PDB entry 2BCG | X-ray diffraction, 1.48 A resolution | chains G and Y

Chain G:
Name: Secretory pathway GDP dissociation inhibitor
Source organism: Saccharomyces cerevisiae
Notes: fragment: RabGDI
Reference sequence: P39958 (GDI1_YEAST); residue numbers follow UniProt; this construct covers 1-451
Amino-acid sequence (453 residues; each row starts with the number of its first residue; numbers below 1 keep their minus sign (Gly-1 is residue -1)):
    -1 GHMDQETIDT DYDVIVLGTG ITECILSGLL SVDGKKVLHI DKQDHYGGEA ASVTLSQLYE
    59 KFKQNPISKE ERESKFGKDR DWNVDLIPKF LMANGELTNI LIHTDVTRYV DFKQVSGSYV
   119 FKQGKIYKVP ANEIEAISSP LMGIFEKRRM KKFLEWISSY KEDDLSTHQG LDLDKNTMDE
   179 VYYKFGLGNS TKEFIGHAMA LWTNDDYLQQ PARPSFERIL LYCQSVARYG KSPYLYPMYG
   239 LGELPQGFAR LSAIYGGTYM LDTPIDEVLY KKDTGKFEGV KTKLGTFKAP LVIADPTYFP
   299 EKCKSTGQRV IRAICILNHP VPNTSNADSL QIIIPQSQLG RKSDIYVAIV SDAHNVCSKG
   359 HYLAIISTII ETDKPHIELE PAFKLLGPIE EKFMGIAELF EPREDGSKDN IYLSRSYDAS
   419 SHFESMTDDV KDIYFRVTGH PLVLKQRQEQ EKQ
Not modelled in the structure: -1 to 4, 447-451
Differences from the reference sequence: cloning artifact (-1 to 0)
Ligand contacts:
  - geran-8-yl geran (GER), molecule 1: Val127, Pro128, Ala134, Ser137, Leu139, Met140, Lys145, Met148, Leu152, Phe192, Met197, Tyr220, Cys221, Val224, Ala225
  - geran-8-yl geran (GER), molecule 2: Ala134, Ile135, Ile142, Lys145, Arg146, Met148, Lys149, Leu152, Glu153, Ile155, Ser156, Cys221
UniProt features mapped onto this chain:
  - region (Interaction with YPT1): Arg106 to Gln112, Tyr234 to Leu259
Reported in the primary citation:
  - binding site for geran-8-yl geran: Val127, Pro128, Ala134, Leu139, Met140, Met148, Leu152, Ile155, Phe192, Met197, Cys221, Val224, Ala225

Chain Y:
Name: GTP-binding protein YPT1
Source organism: Saccharomyces cerevisiae
Notes: fragment: ypt1
Reference sequence: P01123 (YPT1_YEAST); residue numbers follow UniProt; this construct covers 1-206
Amino-acid sequence (206 residues; numbered 1 to 206; the number before each row is that of its first residue):
     1 MNSEYDYLFK LLLIGNSGVG KSCLLLRFSD DTYTNDYIST IGVDFKIKTV ELDGKTVKLQ
    61 IWDTAGQERF RTITSSYYRG SHGIIIVYDV TDQESFNGVK MWLQEIDRYA TSTVLKLLVG
   121 NKCDLKDKRV VEYDVAKEFA DANKMPFLET SALDSTNVED AFLTMARQIK ESMSQQNLNE
   181 TTQKKEDKGN VNLKGQSLTN TGGCCC
Not modelled in the structure: 1-2, 197-206
Differences from the reference sequence: engineered mutation Cys204 (Gly in P01123)
Metal / ion sites: Mg2+: Ser22 (together with GDP)
Ligand contacts: GDP (guanosine-5'-diphosphate): Asn16, Ser17, Gly18, Val19, Gly20, Lys21, Ser22, Cys23, Tyr33, Thr34, Asn35, Asp36, Tyr37, Glu68, Asn121, Lys122, Asp124, Leu125, Ser151, Ala152, Leu153
UniProt features mapped onto this chain:
  - region (Interaction with GDI1): Asp63 to Gly80, Gly189 to Gly195
  - motif: Tyr37 to Phe45 (Effector region)
  - binding site (GTP): Ser17 to Cys23, Tyr33 to Thr40, Gly66, Asn121 to Asp124, Ala152, Leu153
  - modified residue: Met1 (N-acetylmethionine), Ser172 (Phosphoserine), Ser174 (Phosphoserine)
  - lipidation: Cys23 (S-palmitoyl cysteine), Cys123 (S-palmitoyl cysteine), Cys205 (S-geranylgeranyl cysteine), Cys206 (S-geranylgeranyl cysteine)
  - cross-link: Lys144 (Glycyl lysine isopeptide (Lys-Gly) (interchain with G-Cter in ubiquitin))
  - mutagenesis: Ser17 (S17G: Decreases GTP binding and increases GTP hydrolysis), Lys21 (K21M: Abolishes GTP binding), Tyr37 (Y37F: No change), Ser39 (S39A: No change), Thr40 (T40S: No change), Ile41 (I41M: Lethal), Val43 (V43E: No change), Asp44 (D44N: Temperature-sensitive phenotype), Ala65 (A65T: Decreases GTP binding and GTP hydrolysis), Gln67 (Q67L: Locks YPT1 in the GTP-bound form by reducing GTP hydrolysis rate 40-fold), Asn121 (N121I: Abolishes GTP binding), Ala136 (A136D: Loss of function at 37 degrees Celsius), 2 further mutagenesis entries in UniProt
Reported in the primary citation:
  - conformationally variable residues (order/disorder transition): Ser197 to Cys206

How chain G and chain Y interact:
Residue-residue contacts (63):
  Thr5(G) with Arg69(Y)
  Ile6(G) with Arg69(Y); Phe70(Y), hydrophobic
  Tyr44(G) with Thr72(Y), hydrogen bond (side chain-backbone); Thr74(Y)
  Arg78(G) with Asp107(Y), hydrogen bond (side chain-backbone); Arg108(Y), hydrogen bond (side chain-backbone); Tyr109(Y); Ala110(Y); Thr111(Y)
  Asn81(G) with Arg79(Y), hydrogen bond
  Leu99(G) with Leu193(Y), hydrophobic
  Ile100(G) with Leu193(Y); Lys194(Y), hydrogen bond (backbone-side chain)
  Asp103(G) with Lys194(Y), salt bridge
  Thr105(G) with Leu193(Y); Lys194(Y), hydrogen bond
  Arg106(G) with Asp44(Y), salt bridge; Phe45(Y); Trp62(Y)
  Tyr107(G) with Asp44(Y), hydrogen bond; Trp62(Y), hydrophobic
  Asp109(G) with Asn190(Y)
  Phe110(G) with Asn190(Y); Val191(Y), hydrogen bond (backbone-backbone); Leu193(Y), hydrophobic
  Lys111(G) with Asn190(Y)
  Gln112(G) with Val191(Y)
  Arg226(G) with Leu193(Y), hydrogen bond (side chain-backbone); Gly195(Y), hydrogen bond (side chain-backbone); Gln196(Y)
  Tyr227(G) with Val191(Y); Asn192(Y); Leu193(Y)
  Leu233(G) with Val191(Y), hydrophobic
  Met236(G) with Asn190(Y)
  Tyr237(G) with Arg79(Y)
  Glu241(G) with Ser76(Y); Arg79(Y), salt bridge
  Gln244(G) with Thr74(Y); Ser75(Y), hydrogen bond (side chain-backbone); Ser76(Y), hydrogen bond (side chain-backbone)
  Arg248(G) with Asp44(Y), salt bridge; Trp62(Y); Asp63(Y), hydrogen bond (side chain-backbone); Gln67(Y); Tyr77(Y)
  Ala251(G) with Ala65(Y); Gln67(Y)
  Ile252(G) with Thr40(Y); Ile41(Y); Gly42(Y), hydrogen bond (backbone-backbone); Asp44(Y); Ala65(Y), hydrophobic
  Tyr253(G) with Ile41(Y), hydrophobic
  Thr256(G) with Arg69(Y); Phe70(Y)
  Tyr257(G) with Phe70(Y); Thr72(Y)
  Met258(G) with Phe70(Y), hydrophobic; Thr72(Y)
  Leu259(G) with Thr72(Y)
  Arg445(G) with Asp44(Y), salt bridge
Interface residues without a listed pair, chain G (36 interface residues in all): Thr96, Ala247, Gly254, Leu282, Gln444
Interface residues without a listed pair, chain Y (34 interface residues in all): Val43, Thr64, Ile73, Lys188, Gly189

Summary:
Chain G and chain Y form an interface of 36 and 34 residues respectively, with 14 hydrogen bonds and 5 salt
bridges. Polar contacts include Asp103(G)-Lys194(Y), Arg106(G)-Asp44(Y) and Glu241(G)-Arg79(Y). Bound to chain
G: geran-8-yl geran. The paper reports a binding site for geran-8-yl geran at Val127(G), Pro128(G) and
Ala134(G) among others; conformational variability at Ser197(Y).
Here chain G is Secretory pathway GDP dissociation inhibitor and chain Y is GTP-binding protein YPT1, both
from Saccharomyces cerevisiae. Entry 2BCG (Structure of doubly prenylated Ypt1:GDI complex) was determined by
X-ray diffraction.
